Entry 8K4N (electron microscopy, 2.83 A resolution); this record covers chains A and E of the 5 polymer chains in the assembly.

# Chain A
Molecule: Guanine nucleotide-binding protein G(i) subunit alpha-1
Organism: Homo sapiens
UniProt: P63096 (GNAI1_HUMAN); residues 1-354 here = UniProt positions 1-354
Sequence (354 residues; numbered 1 to 354; the number before each row is that of its first residue):
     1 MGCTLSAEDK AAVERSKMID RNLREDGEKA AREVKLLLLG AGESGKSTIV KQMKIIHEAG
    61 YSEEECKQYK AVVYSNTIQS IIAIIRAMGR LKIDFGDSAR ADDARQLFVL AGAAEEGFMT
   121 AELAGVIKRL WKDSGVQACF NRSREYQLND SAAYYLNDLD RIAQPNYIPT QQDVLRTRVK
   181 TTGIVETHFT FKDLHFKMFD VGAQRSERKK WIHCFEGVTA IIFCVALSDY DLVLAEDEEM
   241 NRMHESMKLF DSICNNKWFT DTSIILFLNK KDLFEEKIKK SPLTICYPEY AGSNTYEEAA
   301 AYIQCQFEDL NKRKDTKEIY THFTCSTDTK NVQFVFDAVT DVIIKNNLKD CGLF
Not modelled in the structure: 1-4, 56-181, 234-240
Differences from the reference sequence: engineered mutation Ala203 (Gly in P63096), Ser326 (Ala in P63096)
UniProt features mapped onto this chain:
  - region: Lys35 to Thr48 (G1 motif), Asp173 to Thr181 (G2 motif), Phe196 to Gly202, Gln204, Arg205 (G3 motif), Ile265 to Asp272 (G4 motif), Thr324, Cys325, Thr327 to Thr329 (G5 motif)
  - binding site (GTP): Glu43 to Thr48, Ser151, Leu175 to Thr181, Asp200 to Gly202, Gln204, Asn269 to Asp272
  - binding site (Mg(2+)): Ser47, Thr181
  - modified residue: Arg178 (ADP-ribosylarginine), Gln204 (Deamidated glutamine), Cys351 (ADP-ribosylcysteine)
  - lipidation: Gly2 (N-myristoyl glycine), Cys3 (S-palmitoyl cysteine)
  - natural variant: Gly40 (G40C: In NEDHISB; G40R: In NEDHISB), Gly45 (G45D: In NEDHISB), Thr48 (T48I: In NEDHISB; T48K: In NEDHISB), Gln52 (Q52P: In NEDHISB), Ser75 (deletion: In NEDHISB; uncertain significance), Gln172 (deletion: In NEDHISB), Asp173 (D173V: In NEDHISB), Glu186 to Phe189 (deletion: In NEDHISB; uncertain significance), Cys224 (C224Y: In NEDHISB), Lys270 (K270N: In NEDHISB; K270R: In NEDHISB), Asp272 (D272G: In NEDHISB), Val332 (V332E: In NEDHISB; uncertain significance)
  - mutagenesis: Gly42 (G42R: Abolishes switch to an activated conformation and dissociation from beta and gamma subunits upon GTP binding. Abolishes interaction with RGS family members), Glu116 (E116L: Enhances interaction (inactive GDP-bound) with RGS14), Gln147 (Q147L: Enhances interaction (inactive GDP-bound) with RGS14), Glu245 (E245L: Enhances interaction (inactive GDP-bound) with RGS14)

# Chain E
Molecule: scFv16
Organism: synthetic construct
Notes: antibody fragment or engineered binder
Sequence (246 residues; each row starts with the number of its first residue; note: 2 numbers in that range are skipped by the numbering (no residue carries them; nothing is unmodelled there); a row labelled like 121A-121N holds insertion residues (121A, then the next letters in order)):
     2 VQLVESGGGL VQPGGSRKLS CSASGFAFSS FGMHWVRQAP EKGLEWVAYI SSGSGTIYYA
    62 DTVKGRFTIS RDDPKNTLFL QMTSLRSEDT AMYYCVRSIY YYGSSPFDFW GQGTTLTVSS
121A-121N GGGGSGGGGSGGGG
   124 SDIVMTQATS SVPVTPGESV SISCRSSKSL LHSNGNTYLY WFLQRPGQSP QLLIYRMSNL
   184 ASGVPDRFSG SGSGTAFTLT ISRLEAEDVG VYYCMQHLEY PLTFGAGTKL EL
Not modelled in the structure: 121A-121N
Cystine bridges: Cys22-Cys96, Cys147-Cys217

# Interface between chain A and chain E
Pairs across the interface (14):
  Ser6(A) with His155(E), hydrogen bond (backbone-side chain)
  Ala7(A) with Tyr161(E)
  Glu8(A) with Tyr101(E); Tyr161(E); Tyr163(E); His220(E), salt bridge
  Ala11(A) with Tyr101(E), hydrophobic
  Glu14(A) with Ser52(E); Ser53(E); Thr57(E), hydrogen bond
  Arg15(A) with Ile100(E); Tyr101(E)
  Met18(A) with Ser53(E), hydrogen bond; Gly54(E)
Interface residues without a listed pair, chain A (8 interface residues in all): Ala12
Interface residues without a listed pair, chain E (14 interface residues in all): Ser31, Gly56, Tyr102, Arg179

# In short
Chain A and chain E form an interface of 8 and 14 residues respectively; the contacts include 3 hydrogen bonds
and 1 salt bridge. Polar contacts include Glu8(A)-His220(E), Ser6(A)-His155(E) and Glu14(A)-Thr57(E).
Here chain A is Guanine nucleotide-binding protein G(i) subunit alpha-1 (Homo sapiens) and chain E is scFv16
(synthetic construct). Entry 8K4N (Structure of GPR34-Gi complex) was determined by electron microscopy.
